5J2K - chains A and P of the 4 polymer chains in the assembly; structure by X-ray diffraction, 2.10 A resolution.

[Chain A]
Protein: DNA polymerase beta
From: Homo sapiens
Notes: EC 2.7.7.7, 4.2.99.-
UniProtKB: P06746 (DPOLB_HUMAN); numbering as in UniProt (aligned over 1-335)
Chain sequence (335 residues; numbered 1 to 335; the number before each row is that of its first residue):
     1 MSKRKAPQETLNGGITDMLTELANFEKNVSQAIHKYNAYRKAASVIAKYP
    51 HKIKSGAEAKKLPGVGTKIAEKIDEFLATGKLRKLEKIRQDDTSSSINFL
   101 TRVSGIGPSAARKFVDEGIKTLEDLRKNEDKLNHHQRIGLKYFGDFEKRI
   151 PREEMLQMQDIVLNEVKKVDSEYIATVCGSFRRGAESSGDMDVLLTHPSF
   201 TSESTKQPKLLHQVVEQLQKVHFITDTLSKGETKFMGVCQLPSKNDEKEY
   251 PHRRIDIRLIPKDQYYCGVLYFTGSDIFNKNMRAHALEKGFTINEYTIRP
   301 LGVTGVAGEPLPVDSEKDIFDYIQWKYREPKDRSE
Not modelled in the structure: 1-9
Metal / ion sites: Na+ site 1: Lys60, Leu62, Val65 (shared with 1 residue of chain D); Na+ site 2: Thr101, Val103, Ile106 (shared with DG9(P) of chain P); Mg2+ site 1: Asp190, Asp192 (together with DUP); Mg2+ site 2: Asp190, Asp192, Asp256 (together with DUP)
Ligand contacts: DUP (2'-deoxyuridine 5'-alpha,beta-imido-triphosphate): Gly179, Ser180, Arg183, Ser188, Gly189, Asp190, Asp192, Asp256, Tyr271, Phe272, Thr273, Gly274, Ser275, Asp276, Asn279
Curated features (UniProtKB/Swiss-Prot):
  - region: Arg183 to Asp192 (DNA-binding)
  - active site: Lys72 (Nucleophile)
  - binding site (K(+)): Lys60, Leu62, Val65, Thr101, Val103, Ile106
  - binding site (Na(+)): Lys60, Leu62, Val65, Thr101, Val103, Ile106
  - binding site (dATP): Arg149, Ser180, Arg183, Gly189, Asp190
  - binding site (dCTP): Arg149, Ser180, Arg183, Gly189, Asp190
  - binding site (dGTP): Arg149, Ser180, Arg183, Gly189, Asp190, Asp192
  - binding site (dTTP): Arg149, Ser180, Arg183, Gly189, Asp190
  - binding site (Mg(2+)): Asp190, Asp192, Asp256
  - modified residue: Lys72 (N6-acetyllysine), Arg83 (Omega-N-methylarginine), Arg152 (Omega-N-methylarginine)
  - cross-link (Glycyl lysine isopeptide (Lys-Gly)): Lys41 (interchain with G-Cter in ubiquitin), Lys61 (interchain with G-Cter in ubiquitin), Lys81 (interchain with G-Cter in ubiquitin)
  - natural variant: Leu22 (L22P: Found in a gastric cancer sample; uncertain significance), Tyr39 (Y39C: Found in a gastric cancer sample; uncertain significance), Gly118 (G118V: Decreased DNA-directed DNA polymerase activity), Arg137 (R137Q: Decreased function in base-excision repair), Arg149 (R149I: Decreased DNA-directed DNA polymerase activity), Asp160 (D160N: Found in a gastric cancer sample; uncertain significance), Cys239 (C239R: Found in a gastric cancer sample; uncertain significance), Lys289 (K289M: Found in a colon cancer sample; uncertain significance), Asn294 (N294D: Found in a gastric cancer sample; uncertain significance), Glu295 (E295K: Found in a gastric cancer sample; uncertain significance)
  - mutagenesis: Phe25 (F25W: No effect on 5'-dRP lyase activity. Decreased ssDNA binding), His34 (H34G: Decreased 5'-dRP lyase activity. Decreased ssDNA binding), Lys35 (K35A: Decreased 5'-dRP lyase activity. Decreased ssDNA binding. Loss of 5'-dRP lyase activity; when associated with A-68 and A-72. Decreased ssDNA binding; when associated with A-68 and A-72 ...), Tyr39 (Y39F: No effect on 5'-dRP lyase activity; Y39Q: Abolishes DNA polymerase and 5'-dRP lyase activity), Lys41 (K41R: Abolishes ubiquitination; when associated with R-61 and R-81), Lys60 (K60A: Decreased 5'-dRP lyase activity. Decreased ssDNA binding), Lys61 (K61R: Abolishes ubiquitination; when associated with R-41 and R-81), Lys68 (K68A: No effect on 5'-dRP lyase activity. Decreased ssDNA binding. Loss of 5'-dRP lyase activity; when associated with A-35 and A-72. Decreased ssDNA binding; when associated with A-35 and A-72 ...), Glu71 (E71Q: No effect on 5'-dRP lyase activity. No effect on structure shown by circular dichroism. No effect on ssDNA binding), Lys72 (K72A: Severely reduced 5'-dRP lyase activity. Does not affect ssDNA binding. Loss of 5'-dRP lyase activity; when associated with A-35 and A-68. Decreased ssDNA binding ...), Glu75 (E75A: Slightly decreased 5'-dRP lyase activity. Decreased ssDNA binding. No effect on structure shown by circular dichroism), Lys81 (K81R: Abolishes ubiquitination; when associated with R-41 and R-61), 5 further mutagenesis entries in UniProt

[Chain P]
Molecule: Primer Strand
Sequence (10 nucleotides; row label = number of the first residue in the row):
     1 GCTGATGCGT
Metal / ion sites: Na+: DG9 (shared with Thr101(A), Val103(A), Ile106(A) of chain A)

[Chain A / chain P interface]
Pairs across the interface (15):
  Val103(A) - DG9(P)  phosphate contact
  Ser104(A) - DG9(P)  phosphate contact
  Gly105(A) - DC8(P)  phosphate contact
  Gly105(A) - DG9(P)  hydrogen bond to the phosphate
  Ile106(A) - DG9(P)  phosphate contact
  Gly107(A) - DC8(P)  hydrogen bond to the phosphate
  Pro108(A) - DC8(P)  phosphate contact
  Ser109(A) - DG7(P)  phosphate contact
  Ser109(A) - DC8(P)  hydrogen bond to the phosphate
  Ala110(A) - DC8(P)  hydrogen bond to the phosphate
  His135(A) - DG9(P)  sugar contact
  Met236(A) - DT10(P)  sugar contact
  Arg254(A) - DT10(P)  salt bridge to the phosphate
  Asp256(A) - DT10(P)  phosphate contact
  Tyr271(A) - DT10(P)  sugar contact
Other interface residues (no listed pair), chain A (15 interface residues in all): Lys27, Phe272

[In short]
The interface between chain A and chain P involves 15 residues on one side and 4 on the other, with 4 hydrogen
bonds and 1 salt bridge. Polar pairs include Gly105(A)-DG9(P), Gly107(A)-DC8(P) and Ser109(A)-DC8(P). Ligands
of chain A: compound DUP.
Here chain A is DNA polymerase beta (Homo sapiens) and chain P is Primer Strand. Entry 5J2K (Ternary complex
crystal structure of DNA polymerase Beta with T:T mismatch at the primer terminus) was determined by X-ray
diffraction, deposited together with 5J0O, 5J0P, 5J0Q, 5J0R, 5J0S, 5J0T and 16 further entries.
